PDB entry 6B9D | X-ray diffraction, 1.95 A resolution | chain A

== Chain A ==
Molecule: Atlastin-1
Source organism: Homo sapiens
Notes: EC 3.6.5.-
UniProtKB: Q8WXF7 (ATLA1_HUMAN); residue numbers follow UniProt; this construct covers 1-446
Amino-acid sequence (458 residues; numbered 0 to 457; the number before each row is that of its first residue; numbering starts at 0):
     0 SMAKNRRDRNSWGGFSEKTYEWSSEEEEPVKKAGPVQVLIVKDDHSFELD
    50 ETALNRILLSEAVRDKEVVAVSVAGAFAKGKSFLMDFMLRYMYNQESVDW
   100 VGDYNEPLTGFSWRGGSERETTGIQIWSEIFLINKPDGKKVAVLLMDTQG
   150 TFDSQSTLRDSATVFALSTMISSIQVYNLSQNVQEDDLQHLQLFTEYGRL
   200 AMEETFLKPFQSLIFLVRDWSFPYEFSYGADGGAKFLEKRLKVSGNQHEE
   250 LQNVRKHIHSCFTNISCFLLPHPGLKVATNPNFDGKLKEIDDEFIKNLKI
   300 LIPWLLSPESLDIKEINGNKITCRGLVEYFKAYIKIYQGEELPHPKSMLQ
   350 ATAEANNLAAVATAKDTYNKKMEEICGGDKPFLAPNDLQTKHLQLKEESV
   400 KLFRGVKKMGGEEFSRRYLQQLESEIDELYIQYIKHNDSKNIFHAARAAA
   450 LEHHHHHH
Unresolved in the structure: 0-28, 102-103, 112-119, 149-159, 244-245, 337-340, 377-380, 439-457
Differences from the reference sequence: expression tag (0, 447-457); engineered mutation Ala-77 (Arg in Q8WXF7)
Metal / ion sites: Mg2+ near Asp-146 (its only coordinating residue here)
Small-molecule neighbours: GDP (guanosine-5'-diphosphate): Ala-75, Phe-76, Ala-77, Lys-78, Gly-79, Lys-80, Ser-81, Phe-82, Ser-111, Gln-148, Arg-217, Asp-218, Pro-270, His-271, Pro-272, Val-276, Ala-277, Asn-279, Pro-280, Phe-282, Phe-293
From the paper describing this entry:
  - mutagenesis - R77A: abolished catalytic activity on GTP
  - conformationally variable residues (order/disorder transition): Phe-76
  - mutagenesis - R77A/F151S (Tm change 2.8 degC): increased stability in response to GTP
  - mutagenesis - R77A/F151S: abolished binding to the transition state
  - disease-associated variants - F151S (Tm change 5.2 degC): increased stability in response to GTP
  - mutagenesis - R77A/F151S: abolished binding to GTP

== In short ==
Bound to chain A: GDP. From the paper: R77A/F151S and F151S increase stability in response to GTP;
conformational variability at Phe-76.
Chain A is Atlastin-1 (Homo sapiens); the structure, Human ATL1 mutant - R77A bound to GDP, was determined by
X-ray diffraction (same publication as 6B9E, 6B9F and 6B9G).
